PDB entry 7V0R | X-ray diffraction, 2.51 A resolution | chains A and C of the 6 polymer chains in the assembly

Chain A (and C):
Protein: Cyclic GMP-AMP synthase
Source organism: Mus musculus
Notes: EC 2.7.7.86; fragment: catalytic domain; chain C of this document is another copy of the same molecule, construct and numbering; everything in this record applies to it too
UniProtKB: Q8C6L5 (CGAS_MOUSE); residue numbers follow UniProt; this construct covers 147-507
Amino-acid sequence (364 residues; numbered 144 to 507; the number before each row is that of its first residue):
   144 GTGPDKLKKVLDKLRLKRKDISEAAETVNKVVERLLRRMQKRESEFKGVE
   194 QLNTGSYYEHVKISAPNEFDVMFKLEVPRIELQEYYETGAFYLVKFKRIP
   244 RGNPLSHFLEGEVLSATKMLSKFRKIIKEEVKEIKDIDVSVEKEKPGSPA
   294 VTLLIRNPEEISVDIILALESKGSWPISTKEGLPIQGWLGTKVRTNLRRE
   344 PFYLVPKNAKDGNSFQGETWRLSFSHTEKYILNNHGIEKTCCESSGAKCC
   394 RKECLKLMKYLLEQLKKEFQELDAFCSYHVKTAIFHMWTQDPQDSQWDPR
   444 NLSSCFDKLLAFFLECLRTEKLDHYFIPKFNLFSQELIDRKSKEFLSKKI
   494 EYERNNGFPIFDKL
Not modelled in the structure: 144-148, 240-245, 507 (chain C: 144-148, 239-246, 252-255, 353-358, 507)
Construct notes: expression tag (144-146)
Bound ions: Mg2+ site 1: Glu211, Asp213 (together with OKX); Mg2+ site 2: Glu211, Asp213, Asp307 (together with OKX); Zn2+: His378, Cys384, Cys385, Cys392
Residues lining bound ligands: OKX: Gly198, Ser199, Glu202, Lys205, Glu211, Asp213, Met215, Gly290, Ser291, Pro292, Ala293, Asp307, Ile309, Val348, Arg364, Leu365, Ser366, Ser368, Lys402, Glu406, Cys419, Ser420, Tyr421, Lys424
UniProt features mapped onto this chain:
  - region: Lys372 to Lys395 (DNA-binding)
  - motif: Leu154 to Leu159 (Nuclear export signal), Asp281 to Ser291 (Nuclear localization signal)
  - binding site (GTP): Thr197, Asp307, Arg364 to Glu371
  - binding site (ATP): Ser199, Glu371, Lys402, Ser420 to Lys424
  - binding site (Mg(2+)): Glu211, Asp213, Asp307
  - binding site (2',3'-cGAMP): Asp213, Gly290, Asp307, Lys350, Arg364 to Ser366
  - binding site (Zn(2+)): His378, Cys384, Cys385, Cys392
  - site: Arg241 (Arginine-anchor), Asp307, Ile308 (Cleavage)
  - modified residue: Lys156 (N6-lactoyllysine), Glu176 (PolyADP-ribosyl glutamic acid), Ser199 (Phosphoserine), Tyr201 (Phosphotyrosine), Glu272 (5-glutamyl polyglutamate), Ser291 (Phosphoserine), Glu302 (5-glutamyl glutamate), Lys372 (N6-acetyllysine), Lys382 (N6-acetyllysine), Lys402 (N6-acetyllysine), Ser420 (Phosphoserine), Lys491 (N6-methyllysine)
  - lipidation (S-palmitoyl cysteine): Cys392, Cys393, Cys459
  - cross-link (Glycyl lysine isopeptide (Lys-Gly)): Lys217 (interchain with G-Cter in SUMO), Lys271 (interchain with G-Cter in ubiquitin), Lys335 (interchain with G-Cter in SUMO), Lys372 (interchain with G-Cter in SUMO), Lys382 (interchain with G-Cter in SUMO), Lys399 (interchain with G-Cter in ubiquitin), Lys402 (interchain with G-Cter in ubiquitin), Lys409 (interchain with G-Cter in ubiquitin), Lys410 (interchain with G-Cter in ubiquitin), Lys464 (interchain with G-Cter in SUMO)
  - mutagenesis: Lys156 (K156Q: Mimics lactylation; knockin mice show higher mortality following HSV-1 infection), Asn172 (N172K: Induces alteration of the DNA-binding surface and leads to decreased synthesis of cyclic GMP-AMP (cGAMP); when associated with L-180), Glu176 (E176A: Abolished poly-ADP-ribosylation by PARP1, stimulating interferon production in knockin mice), Arg180 (R180L: Induces alteration of the DNA-binding surface and leads to decreased synthesis of cyclic GMP-AMP (cGAMP); when associated with K-182), Gly198 (G198A: Abolishes stimulation of interferon production; when associated with A-199), Ser199 (S199A: Abolishes stimulation of interferon production; when associated with A-199), Tyr201 (Y201E: Phosphomimetic mutant; reduced translocation to the nucleus following treatment with etoposide), Glu211 to Asp213 (Abolished nucleotidyltransferase activity. Does not affect nuclear localization and tethering to chromatin), Glu211 (E211A: Abolishes ability to promote type-I interferon production), Asp213 (D213A: Abolishes ability to promote type-I interferon production), Lys217 (K217R: Reduced sumoylation), Arg222 (R222E: Impaired tethering to chromatin, leading to constitutive activation in the absence of DNA), 31 further mutagenesis entries in UniProt

Chain A / chain C interface:
Pairs across the interface (34):
  Gln329(A) - Thr383(C)
  Gln329(A) - Ser388(C)
  Gly330(A) - Ser388(C)
  Leu332(A) - Lys382(C)
  Gly333(A) - Thr383(C)
  Gly333(A) - Glu386(C)
  Thr334(A) - Glu386(C)  hydrogen bond (backbone-side chain)
  Thr334(A) - Ser387(C)
  Lys335(A) - Asn376(C)
  Lys335(A) - Asn377(C)
  Lys335(A) - Glu386(C)  salt bridge
  Asn376(A) - Lys335(C)
  Asn377(A) - Lys335(C)
  Asn377(A) - Lys382(C)  hydrogen bond (backbone-side chain)
  Gly379(A) - Lys382(C)  hydrogen bond (backbone-side chain)
  Ile380(A) - Ile380(C)
  Ile380(A) - Glu381(C)
  Ile380(A) - Lys382(C)  hydrogen bond (backbone-backbone)
  Glu381(A) - Ile380(C)
  Glu381(A) - Gln436(C)
  Lys382(A) - Leu332(C)
  Lys382(A) - Asn377(C)  hydrogen bond (side chain-backbone)
  Lys382(A) - Gly379(C)  hydrogen bond (side chain-backbone)
  Lys382(A) - Ile380(C)  hydrogen bond (backbone-backbone)
  Lys382(A) - Lys382(C)
  Thr383(A) - Gln329(C)
  Thr383(A) - Gly333(C)
  Glu386(A) - Gly333(C)
  Glu386(A) - Thr334(C)  hydrogen bond (side chain-backbone)
  Glu386(A) - Lys335(C)  salt bridge
  Ser387(A) - Thr334(C)
  Ser388(A) - Gln329(C)
  Ser388(A) - Gly330(C)
  Gln436(A) - Glu381(C)  hydrogen bond
Interface residues without a listed pair, chain A (20 interface residues in all): Trp331, Val336, His378
Interface residues without a listed pair, chain C (19 interface residues in all): Trp331, His378

Overview:
20 residues of chain A face 19 of chain C across their interface; the contacts include 9 hydrogen bonds and 2
salt bridges. Polar pairs include Lys335(A)-Glu386(C), Thr334(A)-Glu386(C) and Asn377(A)-Lys382(C). Bound to
chain A: OKX.
Both chains are Cyclic GMP-AMP synthase (Mus musculus). Entry 7V0R (Structure of Ternary Complex of cGAS with
dsDNA and Bound 5 -ppcpG(2 ,5 )pA) was determined by X-ray diffraction.
